3TW6 - chains A and B; structure by X-ray diffraction, 2.40 A resolution.

# Chain A (and B)
Protein: Pyruvate carboxylase protein
Organism: Rhizobium etli
Notes: EC 6.4.1.1; chain B of this document is another copy of the same molecule, construct and numbering; everything in this record applies to it too
UniProt: Q2K340 (Q2K340_RHIEC); residue numbers follow UniProt; this construct covers 2-1154
Chain sequence (1165 residues; row label = number of the first residue in the row; numbers below 1 keep their minus sign (Met-10 is residue -10)):
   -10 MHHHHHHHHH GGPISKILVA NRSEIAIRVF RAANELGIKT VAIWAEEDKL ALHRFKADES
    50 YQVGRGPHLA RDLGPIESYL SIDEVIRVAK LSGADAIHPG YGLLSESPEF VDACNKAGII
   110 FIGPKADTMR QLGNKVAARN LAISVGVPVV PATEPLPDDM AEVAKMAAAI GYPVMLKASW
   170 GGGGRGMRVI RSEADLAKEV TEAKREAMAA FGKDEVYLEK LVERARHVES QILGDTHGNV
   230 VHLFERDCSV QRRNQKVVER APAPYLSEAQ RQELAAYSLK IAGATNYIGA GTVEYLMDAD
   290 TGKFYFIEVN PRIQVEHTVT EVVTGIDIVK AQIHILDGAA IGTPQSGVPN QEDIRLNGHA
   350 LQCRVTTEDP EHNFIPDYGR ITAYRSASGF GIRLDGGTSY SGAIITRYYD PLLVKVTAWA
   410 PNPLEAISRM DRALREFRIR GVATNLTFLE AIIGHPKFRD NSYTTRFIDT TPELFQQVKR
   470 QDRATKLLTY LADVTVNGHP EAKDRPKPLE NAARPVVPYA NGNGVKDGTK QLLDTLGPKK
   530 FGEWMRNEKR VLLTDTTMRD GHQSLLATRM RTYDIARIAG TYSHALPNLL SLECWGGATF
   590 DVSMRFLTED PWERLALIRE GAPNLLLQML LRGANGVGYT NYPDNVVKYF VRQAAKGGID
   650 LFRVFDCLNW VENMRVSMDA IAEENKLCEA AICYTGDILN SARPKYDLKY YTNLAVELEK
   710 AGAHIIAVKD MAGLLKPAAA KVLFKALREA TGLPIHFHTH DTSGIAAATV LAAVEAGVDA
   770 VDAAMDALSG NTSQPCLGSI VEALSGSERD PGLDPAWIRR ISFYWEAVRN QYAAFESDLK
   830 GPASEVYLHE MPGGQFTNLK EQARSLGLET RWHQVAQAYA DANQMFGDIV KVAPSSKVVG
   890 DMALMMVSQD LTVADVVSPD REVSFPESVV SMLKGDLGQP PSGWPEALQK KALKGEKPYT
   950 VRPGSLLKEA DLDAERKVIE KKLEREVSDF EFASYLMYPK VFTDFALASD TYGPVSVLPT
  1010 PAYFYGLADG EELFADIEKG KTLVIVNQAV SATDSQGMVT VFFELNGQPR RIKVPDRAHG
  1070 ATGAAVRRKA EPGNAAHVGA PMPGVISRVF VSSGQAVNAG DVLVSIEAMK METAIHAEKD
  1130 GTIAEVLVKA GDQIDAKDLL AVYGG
Not modelled in the structure: -10 to 0, 145-208, 1072-1154 (chain B: -10 to 0, 146-149, 509, 1072-1074, 1082-1085, 1103-1107, 1131-1133, 1150-1154)
Modified / non-standard residues: Lys718 (lysine nz-carboxylic acid; KCX)
Sequence notes: expression tag (-10 to 1); engineered mutation Ala882 (Thr in Q2K340)
Bound ions: Mg2+ site 1: Glu283, Glu297 (together with ADP); Mg2+ site 2: Met534, Arg535, Glu537, Asp768; Zn2+: Asp549, Lys718, His747, His749
Small-molecule neighbours:
  - ADP (adenosine-5'-diphosphate): Lys209, Leu210, Val211, His216, Gln240, Asn243, Leu285, Ile296, Glu297, Thr454
  - coenzyme A (COA): Arg427, Arg429, Arg469, Gln470, Asp471, Arg472, Ala473, Lys1030, Thr1031, Leu1032, Leu1054, Asn1055
From the paper describing this entry:
  - conformationally variable residues (domain motion, side-chain flip): Arg353, Asp471
  - contacts within the chain: Glu191-His1125, Glu248-Arg353 (salt bridge), His361-Gln1142
  - post-translational modification sites: Lys1119
  - binding site for the ligand BTI: Arg353, Lys1119
  - catalytic residues: Arg353 (proposed by the authors, not directly observed)
  - mutagenesis - E248A, E248D, R353A: decreased catalytic activity on pyruvate carboxylation
  - mutagenesis - E248R: abolished catalytic activity on pyruvate carboxylation
  - mutagenesis - E248A (4-fold): increased catalytic activity

# Interface between chain A and chain B
Residue-residue contacts - 51 pairs, chain A then chain B:
  Lys725(A) with Glu791(B), salt bridge
  Pro726(A) with Leu760(B), hydrophobic
  Ser752(A) with Cys785(B); Ser788(B), hydrogen bond (backbone-side chain)
  Gly753(A) with Ala756(B)
  Ile754(A) with Ala756(B), hydrophobic; Ser788(B); Ala792(B), hydrophobic
  Ala756(A) with Gly753(B); Ile754(B), hydrophobic
  Ala757(A) with Ala757(B), hydrophobic; Leu760(B), hydrophobic
  Leu760(A) with Pro726(B), hydrophobic; Ala757(B), hydrophobic
  Asp775(A) with Pro831(B); Ala832(B); Ser833(B), hydrogen bond
  Ser778(A) with Pro831(B)
  Gly779(A) with Pro831(B)
  Cys785(A) with Ser752(B); Pro831(B), hydrophobic
  Gly787(A) with Ser833(B)
  Ser788(A) with Ser752(B), hydrogen bond (side chain-backbone); Ile754(B); Ser833(B); Tyr836(B)
  Glu791(A) with Lys725(B), salt bridge; Tyr836(B)
  Ala792(A) with Ile754(B), hydrophobic
  Arg808(A) with Glu834(B); Leu837(B)
  Arg818(A) with Lys829(B)
  Asn819(A) with Lys829(B)
  Glu825(A) with Lys829(B), salt bridge
  Lys829(A) with Arg818(B); Asn819(B), hydrogen bond; Glu825(B), salt bridge
  Pro831(A) with Asp775(B); Ser778(B); Gly779(B); Cys785(B), hydrophobic
  Ala832(A) with Asp775(B)
  Ser833(A) with Asp775(B), hydrogen bond; Gly787(B); Ser788(B)
  Glu834(A) with Arg808(B); Phe812(B)
  Tyr836(A) with Ser788(B); Glu791(B)
  Leu837(A) with Arg808(B)
  His862(A) with Phe812(B)
Interface residues without a listed pair, chain A (33 interface residues in all): Ala502, Asn780, Ile789, Phe812, Thr859
Interface residues without a listed pair, chain B (32 interface residues in all): Ala502, Ile789, Thr859, Trp861

# Summary
Chain A and chain B form an interface of 33 and 32 residues respectively, with 5 hydrogen bonds and 4 salt
bridges. Polar pairs include Lys725(A)-Glu791(B), Glu825(A)-Lys829(B) and Ser752(A)-Ser788(B). Ligands of
chain A: ADP and coenzyme A. From the paper: the catalytic residue Arg353(A); E248A, E248D and R353A of chain
A reduce catalytic activity on pyruvate carboxylation.
Chain A and chain B are both Pyruvate carboxylase protein (Rhizobium etli); the structure, Structure of
Rhizobium etli pyruvate carboxylase T882A with the allosteric activator, acetyl coenzyme-A, was determined by
X-ray diffraction, deposited together with 3TW7.
